PDB entry 9EOK | electron microscopy, 23.00 A resolution (very low resolution: no residue pairs are listed; an interface is given only as per-side residue counts) | chains p and q of the 42 polymer chains in the assembly

Chain p (and q):
Protein: Tubulin beta-4 chain
From: Xenopus laevis
Notes: chain q of this document is another copy of the same molecule, construct and numbering; everything in this record applies to it too
UniProtKB: P30883 (TBB4_XENLA); the author numbering skips numbers that UniProt does not, so the offset changes along the chain: 1-44 = UniProt 1-44; 47-360 = UniProt 45-358; 369-455 = UniProt 359-445
Chain sequence (445 residues; numbered 1 to 455; 10 numbers in that range are skipped by the numbering (no residue carries them; nothing is unmodelled there); the number before each row is that of its first residue):
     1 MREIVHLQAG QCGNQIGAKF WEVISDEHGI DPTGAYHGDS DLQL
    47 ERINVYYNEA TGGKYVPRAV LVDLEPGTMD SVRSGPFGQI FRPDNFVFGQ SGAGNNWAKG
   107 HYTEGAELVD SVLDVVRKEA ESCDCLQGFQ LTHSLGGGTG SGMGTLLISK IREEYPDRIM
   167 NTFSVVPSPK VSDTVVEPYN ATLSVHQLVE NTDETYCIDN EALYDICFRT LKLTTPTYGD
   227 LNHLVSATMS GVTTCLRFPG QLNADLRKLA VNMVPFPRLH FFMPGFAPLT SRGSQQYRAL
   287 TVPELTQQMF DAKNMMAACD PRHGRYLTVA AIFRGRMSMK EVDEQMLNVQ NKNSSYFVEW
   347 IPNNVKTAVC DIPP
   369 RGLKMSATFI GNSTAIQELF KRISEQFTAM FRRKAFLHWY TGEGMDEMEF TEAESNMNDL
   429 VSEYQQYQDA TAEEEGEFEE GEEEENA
Not modelled in the structure: 437-455
Swiss-Prot annotation at these positions:
  - motif: Met-1 to Ile-4 (MREI motif)
  - binding site (GTP): Gln-11, Glu-71, Ser-140, Gly-144, Thr-145, Gly-146, Asn-206, Asn-228
  - binding site (Mg(2+)): Glu-71
  - modified residue: Glu-448 (5-glutamyl polyglutamate)
Small-molecule neighbours:
  - GDP (guanosine-5'-diphosphate): Gly-10, Gln-11, Cys-12, Gln-15, Ile-16, Ala-99, Asn-101, Ser-140, Gly-142, Gly-143, Gly-144, Thr-145, Gly-146, Asp-179, Thr-180, Glu-183, Asn-206, Tyr-224, Leu-227, Asn-228
  - GTP (guanosine-5'-triphosphate): Gln-247, Leu-248, Lys-254
  - taxol (TA1): Glu-22, Val-23, Asp-26, Glu-27, Leu-217, Leu-219, Asp-226, His-229, Leu-230, Ala-233, Ser-236, Phe-272, Pro-274, Leu-275, Thr-276, Arg-278, Gln-281, Arg-320, Pro-360, Arg-369, Gly-370, Leu-371

Chain p / chain q interface:
At this resolution (23 A) residue pairs are not listed: 15 residues of chain p and 12 of chain q lie at the interface.

Overview:
The interface between chain p and chain q involves 15 residues on one side and 12 on the other. Chain p binds
GTP, GDP and taxol. From UniProt: 8 GTP-binding residues and Mg2+-binding residue Glu-71(p) on chain p.
Chain p and chain q are both Tubulin beta-4 chain (Xenopus laevis); the structure, Minus end of the vertebrate
gamma-tubulin ring complex-capped microtubule, was determined by electron microscopy together with 9EOJ from
the same study.
